Entry 6EIG (X-ray diffraction, 2.70 A resolution); this record covers chain A.

[Chain A]
Protein: Archaeal-type opsin 2
From: Chlamydomonas reinhardtii
UniProtKB: Q8RUT8 (Q8RUT8_CHLRE); residues 1-315 here = UniProt positions 1-315
Chain sequence (315 residues; row label = number of the first residue in the row):
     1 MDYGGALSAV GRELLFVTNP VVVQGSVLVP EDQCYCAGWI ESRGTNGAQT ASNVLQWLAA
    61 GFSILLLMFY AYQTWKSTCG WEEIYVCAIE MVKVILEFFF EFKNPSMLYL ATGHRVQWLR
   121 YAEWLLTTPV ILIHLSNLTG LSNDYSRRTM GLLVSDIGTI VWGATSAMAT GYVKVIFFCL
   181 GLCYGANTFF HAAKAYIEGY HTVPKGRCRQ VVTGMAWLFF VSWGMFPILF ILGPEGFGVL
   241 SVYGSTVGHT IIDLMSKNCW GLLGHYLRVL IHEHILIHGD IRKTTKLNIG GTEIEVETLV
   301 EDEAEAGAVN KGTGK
Unresolved in the structure: 1-25, 74-79, 282-315
Sequence notes: engineered mutation Gln24 (Asn in Q8RUT8), Thr128 (Cys in Q8RUT8)
Modified / non-standard residues: Lys257 (n~6~-[(2Z,4E,6E,8E)-3,7-dimethyl-9-(2,6,6-trimethylcyclohex-1-en-1-yl)nona-2,4,6,8-tetraenyl]lysine; LYR)
Disulfide bonds: Cys34-Cys36
Residues lining bound ligands:
  - eicosane (LFA), molecule 1: Val92, Lys93, Leu96, Phe100, Lys103, Asn104, Pro105, Ser106, Trp118, Leu119, Ala122, Trp162, Thr165
  - eicosane (LFA), molecule 2: Val154, Ser155, Tyr184, Asn187
From the paper describing this entry:
  - contacts within the chain: Glu123-Thr127 (hydrogen bond), Thr128-Asp156 (hydrogen bond)
  - conformationally variable residues: Glu90, Lys93
  - specificity-determining residues: Glu90 (citing earlier work)

[In short]
Ligands of chain A: eicosane. The paper reports the specificity determinant Glu90; conformational variability
at Glu90 and Lys93.
Chain A is Archaeal-type opsin 2 (Chlamydomonas reinhardtii); the structure, Crystal structure of N24Q/C128T
mutant of Channelrhodopsin 2, was determined by X-ray diffraction.
